Entry 4GI9 (X-ray diffraction, 2.15 A resolution); this record covers chain A.

# Chain A
Molecule: Sucrose isomerase
Notes: EC 5.4.11.99; fragment: MUTB fragment
Reference sequence: Q2PS28 (Q2PS28_9PSED); residues 1-557 here correspond to UniProt positions 28-584 (UniProt number = residue number + 27)
Amino-acid sequence (557 residues; row label = number of the first residue in the row):
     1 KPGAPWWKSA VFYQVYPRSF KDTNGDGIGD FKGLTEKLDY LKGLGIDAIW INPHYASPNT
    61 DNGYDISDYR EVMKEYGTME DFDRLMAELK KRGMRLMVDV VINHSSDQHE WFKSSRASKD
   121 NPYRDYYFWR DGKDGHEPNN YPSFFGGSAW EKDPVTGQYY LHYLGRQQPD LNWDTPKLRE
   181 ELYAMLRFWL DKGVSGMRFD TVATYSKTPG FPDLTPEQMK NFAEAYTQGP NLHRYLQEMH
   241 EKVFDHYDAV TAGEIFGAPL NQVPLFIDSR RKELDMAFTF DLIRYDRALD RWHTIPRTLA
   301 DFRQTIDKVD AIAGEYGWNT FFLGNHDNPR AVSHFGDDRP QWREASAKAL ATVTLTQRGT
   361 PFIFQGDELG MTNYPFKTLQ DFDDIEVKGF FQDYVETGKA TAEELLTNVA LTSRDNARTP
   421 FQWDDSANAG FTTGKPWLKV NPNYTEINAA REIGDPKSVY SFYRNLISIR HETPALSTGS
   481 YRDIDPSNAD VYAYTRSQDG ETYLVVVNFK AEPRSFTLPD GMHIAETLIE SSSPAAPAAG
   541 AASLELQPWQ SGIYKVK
Unresolved in the structure: 1-2, 557
Sequence notes: engineered mutation L164 (Phe191 in Q2PS28)
Metal / ion sites: Ca2+: D22, N24, D26, I28, D30

# In short
D22, N24, D26, I28 and D30 coordinate Ca2+.
Chain A is Sucrose isomerase; the structure, Crystal structure of the MUTB F164L mutant from crystals soaked
with Trehalulose, was determined by X-ray diffraction together with 4GI6, 4GI8, 4GIA, 4GIN and 4H2C from the
same study.
